Entry 1CHQ (X-ray diffraction, 2.10 A resolution); this record covers chains E and F of the 5 polymer chains in the assembly.

[Chain E (and F)]
Protein: Cholera toxin B pentamer
Organism: Vibrio cholerae
Notes: chain F of this document is another copy of the same molecule, construct and numbering; everything in this record applies to it too
UniProtKB: P01556 (CHTB_VIBCH); residues 1-103 here correspond to UniProt positions 29-131 (UniProt number = residue number + 28)
Chain sequence (103 residues; row label = number of the first residue in the row):
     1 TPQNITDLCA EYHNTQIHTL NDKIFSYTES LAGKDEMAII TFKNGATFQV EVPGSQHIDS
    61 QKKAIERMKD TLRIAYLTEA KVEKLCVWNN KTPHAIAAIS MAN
Differences from the reference sequence: engineered mutation D35 (Arg63 in P01556)
Cystine bridges: C9-C86

[Interface between chain E and chain F]
Contacting residue pairs (54; chain E residue first):
  T1(E) - M37(F)
  T1(E) - Q49(F)
  T1(E) - T92(F)
  T1(E) - P93(F)
  P2(E) - M37(F)  hydrophobic
  P2(E) - I39(F)
  Q3(E) - I39(F)
  Q3(E) - T47(F)
  Q3(E) - T92(F)
  Q3(E) - P93(F)
  I5(E) - T28(F)
  L8(E) - S30(F)
  L8(E) - M37(F)  hydrophobic
  L8(E) - I39(F)  hydrophobic
  Y12(E) - A32(F)
  S60(E) - E36(F)  hydrogen bond
  Q61(E) - L31(F)
  Q61(E) - E36(F)
  K63(E) - E66(F)  salt bridge
  A64(E) - L31(F)  hydrophobic
  A64(E) - E36(F)
  R67(E) - E29(F)
  R67(E) - E66(F)  salt bridge
  R67(E) - K69(F)
  R67(E) - D70(F)  salt bridge
  R67(E) - R73(F)  hydrogen bond (backbone-side chain)
  M68(E) - E29(F)
  M68(E) - L31(F)  hydrophobic
  D70(E) - R73(F)
  T71(E) - E29(F)  hydrogen bond
  T71(E) - R73(F)  hydrogen bond
  I74(E) - R73(F)
  I74(E) - L77(F)  hydrophobic
  A80(E) - L77(F)  hydrophobic
  I96(E) - L31(F)
  A97(E) - S30(F)
  A97(E) - L31(F)  hydrogen bond (backbone-backbone)
  A97(E) - A32(F)  hydrogen bond (backbone-backbone)
  A98(E) - E29(F)
  A98(E) - S30(F)
  I99(E) - Y27(F)
  I99(E) - T28(F)
  I99(E) - E29(F)  hydrogen bond (backbone-backbone)
  S100(E) - Y27(F)
  S100(E) - T28(F)
  M101(E) - S26(F)
  M101(E) - Y27(F)  hydrogen bond (backbone-backbone)
  M101(E) - Y76(F)
  A102(E) - F25(F)
  A102(E) - Y76(F)  hydrogen bond (backbone-side chain)
  N103(E) - K23(F)
  N103(E) - F25(F)  hydrogen bond (backbone-backbone)
  N103(E) - Y76(F)  hydrogen bond (backbone-side chain)
  N103(E) - E79(F)
Other interface residues (no listed pair), chain E (28 interface residues in all): N4, I65, T78, W88
Other interface residues (no listed pair), chain F (26 interface residues in all): I24, G33, D35

[Summary]
28 residues of chain E and 26 residues of chain F are in contact; the contacts include 11 hydrogen bonds and 3
salt bridges. Polar contacts include K63(E)-E66(F), R67(E)-E66(F) and R67(E)-D70(F).
Chain E and chain F are both Cholera toxin B pentamer (Vibrio cholerae); the structure, Surprising leads for a
cholera toxin receptor binding antagonist; crystallographic studies of ctb mutants, was determined by X-ray
diffraction (same publication as 1CHP).
